PDB entry 7SZJ | electron microscopy, 3.11 A resolution | chains C and F of the 8 polymer chains in the assembly

# Chain C
Name: DNA-directed RNA polymerase subunit beta
Organism: Escherichia coli K-12
Notes: EC 2.7.7.6
Reference sequence: P0A8V2 (RPOB_ECOLI); numbering as in UniProt (aligned over 1-1342)
Chain sequence (1342 residues; each row starts with the number of its first residue):
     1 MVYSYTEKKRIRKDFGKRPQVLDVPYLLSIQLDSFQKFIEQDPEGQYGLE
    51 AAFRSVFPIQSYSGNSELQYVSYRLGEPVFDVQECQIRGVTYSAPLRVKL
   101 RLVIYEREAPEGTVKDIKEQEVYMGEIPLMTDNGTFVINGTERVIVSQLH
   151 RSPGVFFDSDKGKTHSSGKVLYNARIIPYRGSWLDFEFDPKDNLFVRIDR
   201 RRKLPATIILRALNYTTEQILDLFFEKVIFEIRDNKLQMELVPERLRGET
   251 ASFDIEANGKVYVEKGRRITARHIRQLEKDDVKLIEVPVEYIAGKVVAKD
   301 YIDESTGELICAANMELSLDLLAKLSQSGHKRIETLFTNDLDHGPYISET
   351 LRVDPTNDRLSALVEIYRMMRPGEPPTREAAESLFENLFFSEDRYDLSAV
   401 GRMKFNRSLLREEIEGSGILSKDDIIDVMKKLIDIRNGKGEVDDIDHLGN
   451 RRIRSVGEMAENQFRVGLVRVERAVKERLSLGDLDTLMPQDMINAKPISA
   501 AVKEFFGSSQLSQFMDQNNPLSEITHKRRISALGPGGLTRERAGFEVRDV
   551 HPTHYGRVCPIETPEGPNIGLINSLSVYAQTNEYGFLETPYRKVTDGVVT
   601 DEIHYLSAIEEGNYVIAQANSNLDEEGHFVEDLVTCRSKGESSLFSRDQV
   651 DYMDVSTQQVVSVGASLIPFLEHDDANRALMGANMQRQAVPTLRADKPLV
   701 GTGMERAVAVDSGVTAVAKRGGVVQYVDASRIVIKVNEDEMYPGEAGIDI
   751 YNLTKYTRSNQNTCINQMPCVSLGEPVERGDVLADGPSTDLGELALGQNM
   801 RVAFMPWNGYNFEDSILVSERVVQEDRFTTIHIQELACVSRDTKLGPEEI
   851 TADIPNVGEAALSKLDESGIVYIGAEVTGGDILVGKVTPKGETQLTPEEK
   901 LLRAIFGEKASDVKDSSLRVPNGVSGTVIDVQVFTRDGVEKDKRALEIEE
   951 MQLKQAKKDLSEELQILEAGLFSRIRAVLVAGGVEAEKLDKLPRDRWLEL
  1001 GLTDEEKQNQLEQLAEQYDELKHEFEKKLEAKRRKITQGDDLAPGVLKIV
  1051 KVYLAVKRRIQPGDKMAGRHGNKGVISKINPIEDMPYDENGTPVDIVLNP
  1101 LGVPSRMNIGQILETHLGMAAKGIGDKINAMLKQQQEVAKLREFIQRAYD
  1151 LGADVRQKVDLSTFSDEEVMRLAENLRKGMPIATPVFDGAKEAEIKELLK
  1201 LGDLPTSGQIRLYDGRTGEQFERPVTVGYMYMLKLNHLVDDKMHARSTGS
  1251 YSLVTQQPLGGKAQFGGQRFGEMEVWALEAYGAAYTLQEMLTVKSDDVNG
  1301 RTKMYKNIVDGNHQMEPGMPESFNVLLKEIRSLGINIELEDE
Not modelled in the structure: 1-2
Swiss-Prot annotation at these positions:
  - modified residue (N6-acetyllysine): Lys1022, Lys1200
Residues lining bound ligands: rifampicin (RFP): Arg143, Val146, Ser509, Gln510, Leu511, Ser512, Gln513, Phe514, Met515, Asp516, His526, Arg529, Ser531, Leu533, Gly534, Arg540, Pro564, Asn568, Ile572, Arg687, Gln761

# Chain F
Name: RNA polymerase sigma factor RpoD
Organism: Escherichia coli K-12
Reference sequence: P00579 (RPOD_ECOLI); residue numbers follow UniProt; this construct covers 1-613
Chain sequence (613 residues; row label = number of the first residue in the row):
     1 MEQNPQSQLKLLVTRGKEQGYLTYAEVNDHLPEDIVDSDQIEDIIQMIND
    51 MGIQVMEEAPDADDLMLAENTADEDAAEAAAQVLSSVESEIGRTTDPVRM
   101 YMREMGTVELLTREGEIDIAKRIEDGINQVQCSVAEYPEAITYLLEQYDR
   151 VEAEEARLSDLITGFVDPNAEEDLAPTATHVGSELSQEDLDDDEDEDEED
   201 GDDDSADDDNSIDPELAREKFAELRAQYVVTRDTIKAKGRSHATAQEEIL
   251 KLSEVFKQFRLVPKQFDYLVNSMRVMMDRVRTQERLIMKLCVEQCKMPKK
   301 NFITLFTGNETSDTWFNAAIAMNKPWSEKLHDVSEEVHRALQKLQQIEEE
   351 TGLTIEQVKDINRRMSIGEAKARRAKKEMVEANLRLVISIAKKYTNRGLQ
   401 FLDLIQEGNIGLMKAVDKFEYRRGYKFSTYATWWIRQAITRSIADQARTI
   451 RIPVHMIETINKLNRISRQMLQEMGREPTPEELAERMLMPEDKIRKVLKI
   501 AKEPISMETPIGDDEDSHLGDFIEDTTLELPLDSATTESLRAATHDVLAG
   551 LTAREAKVLRMRFGIDMNTDYTLEEVGKQFDVTRERIRQIEAKALRKLRH
   601 PSRSEVLRSFLDD
Not modelled in the structure: 1-90, 168-212, 237-242, 512-516, 613
Swiss-Prot annotation at these positions:
  - DNA-binding region: Leu573 to Ala592 (H-T-H motif)
  - region: Arg584 to Arg599 (Interaction with anti-sigma factors)
  - motif: Asp403 to Gln406 (Interaction with polymerase core subunit RpoC)
  - site: Arg562 (Interaction with anti-sigma factors)

# How chain C and chain F interact
Contacting residue pairs (47; chain C residue first):
  Tyr123(C) - Leu471(F)  hydrophobic
  Tyr123(C) - Gln472(F)
  Tyr123(C) - Gly475(F)
  Arg371(C) - Arg99(F)
  Pro372(C) - Thr94(F)
  Pro372(C) - Arg99(F)  hydrogen bond (backbone-side chain)
  Gly373(C) - Thr94(F)
  Gly373(C) - Arg103(F)  hydrogen bond (backbone-side chain)
  Pro375(C) - Arg103(F)
  Gln490(C) - Gln472(F)
  Ile493(C) - Gln472(F)
  Asn494(C) - Arg468(F)
  Pro897(C) - Gly564(F)
  Glu898(C) - Leu540(F)
  Glu898(C) - Arg541(F)
  Glu898(C) - Thr544(F)
  Lys900(C) - Phe563(F)
  Lys900(C) - Asp570(F)  salt bridge
  Leu901(C) - Thr544(F)
  Leu901(C) - Phe563(F)  hydrophobic
  Leu902(C) - Leu607(F)
  Leu902(C) - Leu611(F)  hydrophobic
  Ala904(C) - Phe563(F)  hydrophobic
  Ala904(C) - Leu595(F)
  Ala904(C) - Arg599(F)
  Ile905(C) - Leu595(F)
  Ile905(C) - Leu598(F)  hydrophobic
  Ile905(C) - Arg599(F)  hydrogen bond (backbone-side chain)
  Phe906(C) - Arg608(F)
  Phe906(C) - Leu611(F)  hydrophobic
  Glu908(C) - Leu611(F)
  Arg936(C) - Arg495(F)
  Ser1250(C) - Glu524(F)
  Tyr1251(C) - Glu524(F)
  Tyr1251(C) - Asp525(F)  hydrogen bond (backbone-backbone)
  Ser1252(C) - Ile523(F)
  Ser1252(C) - Asp525(F)
  Leu1253(C) - Ile523(F)  hydrophobic
  Leu1253(C) - Asp525(F)
  Gln1256(C) - Asp525(F)  hydrogen bond
  Gln1256(C) - Leu528(F)
  Leu1259(C) - Asp521(F)
  Gln1264(C) - Phe522(F)
  Thr1302(C) - Ser534(F)
  Tyr1305(C) - Pro531(F)  hydrophobic
  Tyr1305(C) - Leu532(F)
  Lys1306(C) - Ser534(F)
Also at the interface, not in a pair above, chain C (36 interface residues in all): Arg97, Val122, Glu374, Ala495, Asp937, Pro1044, Thr1248, Gly1260
Also at the interface, not in a pair above, chain F (36 interface residues in all): Gly92, Lys499, Leu548, Leu559, Ile565, Ser604, Phe610

# In short
Chain C and chain F each contribute 36 residues to their interface; the contacts include 5 hydrogen bonds and
1 salt bridge. Polar contacts include Lys900(C)-Asp570(F), Pro372(C)-Arg99(F) and Gly373(C)-Arg103(F). Ligands
of chain C: rifampicin.
Chain C is DNA-directed RNA polymerase subunit beta and chain F is RNA polymerase sigma factor RpoD, both from
Escherichia coli K-12; the structure, Cryo-EM structure of Rifamycin bound to E. coli RNAP and rrnBP1 promoter
complex, was determined by electron microscopy (same publication as 7SZK).
